PDB entry 8AXR | X-ray diffraction, 1.50 A resolution | chains A and B

Chain A (and B):
Name: Cilia- and flagella-associated protein 410
Organism: Homo sapiens
Notes: chain B of this document is another copy of the same molecule, construct and numbering; everything in this record applies to it too
Reference sequence: O43822 (CF410_HUMAN); residues 212-244 here correspond to UniProt positions 213-245 (UniProt number = residue number + 1)
Sequence (33 residues; numbered 212 to 244; the number before each row is that of its first residue):
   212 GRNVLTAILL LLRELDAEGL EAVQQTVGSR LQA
Unresolved in the structure: 212-213 (chain B: 212-213, 243-244)
From the paper describing this entry:
  - mutagenesis - A218E: unchanged stability
  - conformationally variable residues: Leu223 (from molecular simulation)

Chain A / chain B interface:
Pairs across the interface - 44 pairs, chain A then chain B:
  Val215(A) - Leu222(B)
  Val215(A) - Glu225(B)
  Leu216(A) - Leu226(B)  hydrophobic
  Leu216(A) - Gly230(B)
  Leu216(A) - Val234(B)  hydrophobic
  Ile219(A) - Leu222(B)  hydrophobic
  Ile219(A) - Leu226(B)  hydrophobic
  Ile219(A) - Val234(B)  hydrophobic
  Leu220(A) - Thr237(B)
  Leu222(A) - Val215(B)
  Leu222(A) - Ile219(B)  hydrophobic
  Leu223(A) - Thr237(B)
  Leu223(A) - Val238(B)  hydrophobic
  Leu223(A) - Arg241(B)  hydrogen bond (backbone-side chain)
  Arg224(A) - Arg241(B)
  Leu226(A) - Val215(B)  hydrophobic
  Leu226(A) - Leu216(B)
  Leu226(A) - Ile219(B)  hydrophobic
  Leu226(A) - Arg241(B)
  Gly230(A) - Leu216(B)
  Leu231(A) - Val238(B)
  Leu231(A) - Arg241(B)
  Leu231(A) - Leu242(B)  hydrophobic
  Val234(A) - Leu216(B)  hydrophobic
  Val234(A) - Ile219(B)  hydrophobic
  Val234(A) - Val234(B)  hydrophobic
  Val234(A) - Val238(B)  hydrophobic
  Gln235(A) - Gln235(B)  hydrogen bond (backbone-side chain)
  Gln235(A) - Val238(B)
  Gln235(A) - Leu242(B)
  Thr237(A) - Leu220(B)
  Thr237(A) - Leu223(B)
  Val238(A) - Leu223(B)  hydrophobic
  Val238(A) - Leu231(B)
  Val238(A) - Val234(B)  hydrophobic
  Val238(A) - Gln235(B)
  Gly239(A) - Gln235(B)
  Arg241(A) - Leu223(B)  hydrogen bond (side chain-backbone)
  Arg241(A) - Arg224(B)
  Arg241(A) - Leu226(B)  hydrogen bond (side chain-backbone)
  Arg241(A) - Leu231(B)
  Leu242(A) - Ala228(B)
  Leu242(A) - Leu231(B)  hydrophobic
  Leu242(A) - Glu232(B)
Other interface residues (no listed pair), chain A (21 interface residues in all): Glu225, Ala228, Glu232, Ala233
Other interface residues (no listed pair), chain B (22 interface residues in all): Asp227, Ala233, Gly239

Summary:
The interface between chain A and chain B involves 21 residues on one side and 22 on the other; the contacts
include 4 hydrogen bonds. Among the polar pairs are Leu223(A)-Arg241(B), Gln235(A)-Gln235(B) and
Arg241(A)-Leu226(B). From the paper: A218E of chain A leaves stability unchanged; conformational variability
at Leu223(A).
Chain A and chain B are both Cilia- and flagella-associated protein 410 (Homo sapiens); the structure, Crystal
structure of the C-terminal domain of human CFAP410, was determined by X-ray diffraction (same publication as
8R9T and 8AXO).
